PDB entry 8YH5 | electron microscopy, 3.66 A resolution | chains B and S of the 5 polymer chains in the assembly

Chain B:
Molecule: Guanine nucleotide-binding protein G(I)/G(S)/G(T) subunit beta-1
Source organism: Rattus rattus
UniProtKB: P62871 (GBB1_BOVIN); residues 2-340 here = UniProt positions 2-340
Amino-acid sequence (375 residues; each row starts with the number of its first residue; numbers below 1 keep their minus sign (Met-4 is residue -4)):
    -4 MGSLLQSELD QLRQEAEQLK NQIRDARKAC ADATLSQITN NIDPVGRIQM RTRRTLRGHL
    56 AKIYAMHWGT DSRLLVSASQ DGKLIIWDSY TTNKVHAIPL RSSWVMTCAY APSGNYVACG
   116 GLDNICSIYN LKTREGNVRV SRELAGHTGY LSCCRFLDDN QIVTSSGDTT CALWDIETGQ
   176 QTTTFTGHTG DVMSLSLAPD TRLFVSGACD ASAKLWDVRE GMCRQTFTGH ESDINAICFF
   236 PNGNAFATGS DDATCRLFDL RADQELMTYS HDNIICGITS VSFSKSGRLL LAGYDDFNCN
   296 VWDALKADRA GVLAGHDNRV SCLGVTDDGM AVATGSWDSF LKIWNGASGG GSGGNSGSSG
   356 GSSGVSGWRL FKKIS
Disordered / not traced: -4 to 4, 341-370
Differences from the reference sequence: initiating methionine (-4); expression tag (-3 to 1, 341-370)
Curated features (UniProtKB/Swiss-Prot):
  - modified residue: Ser2 (N-acetylserine), His266 (Phosphohistidine)
Disulfide bonds: Cys103-Cys114

Chain S:
Molecule: scfv16
Source organism: Mus musculus
Notes: antibody fragment or engineered binder
Amino-acid sequence (260 residues; row label = number of the first residue in the row; note: 2 numbers in that range are skipped by the numbering (no residue carries them; nothing is unmodelled there); a row labelled like 121A-121N holds insertion residues (121A, then the next letters in order)):
     1 DVQLVESGGG LVQPGGSRKL SCSASGFAFS SFGMHWVRQA PEKGLEWVAY ISSGSGTIYY
    61 ADTVKGRFTI SRDDPKNTLF LQMTSLRSED TAMYYCVRSI YYYGSSPFDF WGQGTTLTVS
   121 S
121A-121N GGGGSGGGGSGGGG
   124 SDIVMTQATS SVPVTPGESV SISCRSSKSL LHSNGNTYLY WFLQRPGQSP QLLIYRMSNL
   184 ASGVPDRFSG SGSGTAFTLT ISRLEAEDVG VYYCMQHLEY PLTFGAGTKL ELKAAAASSE
   244 DLYFQ
Disordered / not traced: 1, 121A-121N, 236-248
Disulfide bonds: Cys22-Cys96, Cys147-Cys217

How chain B and chain S interact:
Pairs across the interface (11):
  Asp66(B) with Tyr103(S)
  Arg68(B) with Tyr103(S)
  Val90(B) with Tyr102(S), hydrophobic
  Arg129(B) with Val2(S); Asp109(S), salt bridge; Ser185(S), hydrogen bond
  Glu130(B) with Gly26(S); Phe27(S); Ala28(S), hydrogen bond (backbone-backbone); Phe32(S)
  Gly131(B) with Phe32(S)
Interface residues without a listed pair, chain B (9 interface residues in all): Leu69, His91, Asn132
Interface residues without a listed pair, chain S (11 interface residues in all): Arg98, Phe110

In short:
Chain B and chain S form an interface of 9 and 11 residues respectively; the contacts include 2 hydrogen bonds
and 1 salt bridge. Polar pairs include Arg129(B)-Asp109(S), Arg129(B)-Ser185(S) and Glu130(B)-Ala28(S).
Chain B is Guanine nucleotide-binding protein G(I)/G(S)/G(T) subunit beta-1 (Rattus rattus) and chain S is
scfv16 (Mus musculus); the structure, A3R-Gi complex bound to i6A, was determined by electron microscopy
together with 8YH0, 8YH2, 8YH3 and 8YH6 from the same study.
